7EGR - chains E and M of the 9 polymer chains in the assembly; structure by X-ray diffraction, 2.50 A resolution.

Chain E:
Name: Soluble acetylcholine receptor
From: Aplysia californica
Reference sequence: Q8WSF8 (Q8WSF8_APLCA); residues 19-223 here = UniProt positions 19-223
Chain sequence (205 residues; each row starts with the number of its first residue):
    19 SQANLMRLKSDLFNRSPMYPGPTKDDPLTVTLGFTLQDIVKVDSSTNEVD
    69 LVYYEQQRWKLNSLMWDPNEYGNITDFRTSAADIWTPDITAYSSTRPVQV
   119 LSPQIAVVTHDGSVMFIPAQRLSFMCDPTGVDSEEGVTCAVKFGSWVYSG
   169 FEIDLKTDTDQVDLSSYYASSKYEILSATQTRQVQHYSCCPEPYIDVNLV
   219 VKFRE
Differences from the reference sequence: conflict V60 (Ala in Q8WSF8), V155 (Ala in Q8WSF8)
Disulfide bonds: C144-C157

Chain M:
Name: RgIA
From: Conus regius
Chain sequence (13 residues; row label = number of the first residue in the row):
   401 GCCSDPRCRYRCR
Disulfide bonds: C402-C408, C403-C412
Ion coordination: Mg2+: Y410 (shared with 1 residue of chain D)

How chain E and chain M interact:
Residue-residue contacts (18; chain E residue first):
  T49(E) - R413(M)  hydrogen bond
  T53(E) - S404(M)
  Y72(E) - P406(M)  hydrophobic
  Q74(E) - C403(M)  hydrogen bond (side chain-backbone)
  Q74(E) - R409(M)  hydrogen bond
  R76(E) - R413(M)
  D94(E) - Y410(M)
  R96(E) - Y410(M)
  V125(E) - Y410(M)  hydrophobic
  M133(E) - R409(M)
  I135(E) - P406(M)  hydrophobic
  I135(E) - R409(M)
  K174(E) - R413(M)
  D176(E) - R409(M)  salt bridge
  D176(E) - R413(M)  salt bridge
  D181(E) - S404(M)  hydrogen bond
  S183(E) - S404(M)
  S184(E) - S404(M)  hydrogen bond
Also at the interface, not in a pair above, chain E (16 interface residues in all): T127
Also at the interface, not in a pair above, chain M (7 interface residues in all): G401

Summary:
Chain E and chain M form an interface of 16 and 7 residues respectively; the contacts include 5 hydrogen bonds
and 2 salt bridges. Polar pairs include D176(E)-R409(M), D176(E)-R413(M) and T49(E)-R413(M).
Chain E is Soluble acetylcholine receptor (Aplysia californica) and chain M is RgIA (Conus regius); the
structure, Co-crystal structure of Ac-AChBPP in complex with RgIA, was determined by X-ray diffraction.
